Entry 9BF6 (electron microscopy, 4.50 A resolution (low resolution: residue-level contacts below are approximate; hydrogen-bond / salt-bridge calls are withheld)); this record covers chains A and C of the 12 polymer chains in the assembly.

# Chain A
Molecule: Envelope glycoprotein gp41
From: Human immunodeficiency virus 1
UniProt: Q5G5U5 (Q5G5U5_9HIV1); residues 512-664 here correspond to UniProt positions 505-657 (UniProt number = residue number - 7)
Amino-acid sequence (153 residues; row label = number of the first residue in the row):
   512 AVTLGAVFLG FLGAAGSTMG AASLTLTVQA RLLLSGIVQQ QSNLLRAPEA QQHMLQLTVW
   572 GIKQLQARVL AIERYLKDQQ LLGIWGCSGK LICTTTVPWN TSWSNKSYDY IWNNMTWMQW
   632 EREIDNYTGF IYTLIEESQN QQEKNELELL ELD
Disordered / not traced: 512-519, 548-568, 662-664
Disulfide bonds: Cys598-Cys604
Glycans and other covalent adducts: N-acetylglucosamine (NAG) linked to Asn611, Asn616, Asn625, Asn637
Construct notes: conflict Pro559 (Ile552 in Q5G5U5)

# Chain C
Molecule: Envelope glycoprotein gp120
From: Human immunodeficiency virus 1
UniProt: Q5G5U5 (Q5G5U5_9HIV1); the construct lacks a stretch of the UniProt sequence and is renumbered around it, so the offset changes along the chain: 31-135 = UniProt 30-134; 138-184 = UniProt 135-181; 186-309 = UniProt 185-308; 312-321 = UniProt 309-318; 4 more segments
Amino-acid sequence (480 residues; numbered 31 to 513 plus 6 insertion-coded residues; 9 numbers in that range are skipped by the numbering (no residue carries them; nothing is unmodelled there); the number before each row is that of its first residue; a row labelled like 184A-184C holds insertion residues (184A, then the next letters in order); X marks 1 residue of unknown identity (built as UNK)):
    31 AEQLWVTVYY GVPVWREANT TLFCASDAKA YDTEVHNVWA THACVPTDPN PQEVVMGNVT
    91 EDFNMWKNNM VEQMHEDIIS LWCQSLKPCV KLTPLCVTLH CTNVT
   138 ISSTNGSTAN VTMREEMKNC SFNTTTVIRD KIQKEYALFY KLDIVPI
184A-184C EGK
   186 NTNTSYRLIN CNTSVITQAC PKVSFEPIPI HYCAPAGFAI LKCNNKTFNG KGPCRNVSTV
   246 QCTHGIKPVV STQLLLNGSL AEEDIIIRSE NFTNNGKNII VQLKEPVKIN CTRPGNNTRR
   306 SINI
   312 GPGRAFYATG
  321A A
   322 IIGDIRKAHC NISTEQWNNT LTQIVDKLRE QFGNXKTIIF NQSSGGDPEV VMHTFNCGGE
   382 FFYCNSTQLF NST
   399 WFNNGTSTWN STADNITLPC RIKQVINMWQ EVGG
432A-432B CG
   433 AMYAPPIRGQ IDCSSNITGL ILTRDGGSNS SQNETFRPGG GNMKDNWRSE LYKYKVVKIE
   493 PLGIAPTRAK RRVVQRRRRR R
Disordered / not traced: 31, 59-63, 138-148, 184A-184C, 356, 399-411, 458-464, 506-513
Disulfide bonds: Cys54-Cys74, Cys113-Cys432A, Cys119-Cys205, Cys126-Cys196, Cys131-Cys157, Cys218-Cys247, Cys228-Cys239, Cys296-Cys331, Cys378-Cys445, Cys385-Cys418
Glycans and other covalent adducts: N-acetylglucosamine (NAG) linked to Asn49, Asn88, Asn133, Asn156, Asn160, Asn197, Asn230, Asn241, Asn276, Asn295, Asn301, Asn362, Asn386, Asn392, Asn413, Asn448; glycan linked to Asn262, Asn332
Construct notes: conflict Cys113 (Asp112 in Q5G5U5), Ser190 (Gly189 in Q5G5U5), Gly432B (Lys425 in Q5G5U5); insertion (356, 432, 432A); expression tag (509-513)

# Interface between chain A and chain C
Pairs across the interface (83; chain A residue first):
  Leu520(A) with Val84(C)
  Gly521(A) with Val84(C)
  Phe522(A) with Val84(C); Phe223(C); Ala224(C); Thr244(C)
  Leu523(A) with Trp45(C); Met86(C); Ile491(C)
  Gly524(A) with Val84(C)
  Ala526(A) with Pro43(C); Met86(C)
  Gly527(A) with Gly87(C)
  Leu537(A) with Tyr40(C); Gly41(C); Val42(C)
  Gln540(A) with Gly41(C); Ile491(C)
  Leu543(A) with Ala221(C)
  Leu544(A) with Tyr40(C); Ala221(C); Gly222(C)
  Leu545(A) with Ala221(C)
  Thr569(A) with Ala73(C)
  Val570(A) with Ser110(C); Leu111(C); Gln114(C)
  Trp571(A) with Cys54(C); Ala70(C); Leu111(C); Tyr217(C)
  Lys574(A) with Thr51(C); Leu52(C); Gln103(C); Asp107(C)
  Gln575(A) with Phe53(C)
  Gln577(A) with Thr51(C)
  Ala578(A) with Thr51(C); Phe53(C); Pro220(C)
  Leu581(A) with Thr50(C)
  Ala582(A) with Ala221(C)
  Arg585(A) with Gly222(C); Phe223(C); Lys490(C); Ile491(C)
  Tyr586(A) with Tyr40(C)
  Asp589(A) with Pro493(C)
  Gln590(A) with Tyr40(C)
  Leu592(A) with Leu494(C)
  Leu593(A) with Tyr40(C); Leu494(C)
  Trp596(A) with Val38(C)
  Gly597(A) with Arg504(C)
  Leu602(A) with Tyr39(C)
  Ile603(A) with Val38(C); Tyr39(C)
  Cys604(A) with Val36(C); Thr37(C); Val38(C)
  Thr605(A) with Ala501(C); Lys502(C)
  Thr606(A) with Val36(C); Ala501(C); Lys502(C)
  Thr607(A) with Trp35(C)
  Val608(A) with Val36(C)
  Pro609(A) with Leu34(C)
  Trp610(A) with Leu34(C); Val36(C); Pro498(C)
  Tyr619(A) with Pro498(C)
  Trp623(A) with Ala497(C); Pro498(C)
  Trp628(A) with Val42(C)
  Met629(A) with Val44(C); Trp45(C)
  Trp631(A) with Ile496(C)
  Glu632(A) with Leu494(C); Gly495(C)
  Arg633(A) with Arg46(C)
  Gln650(A) with Arg504(C)
  Glu657(A) with Val505(C)
Other interface residues (no listed pair), chain A (57 interface residues in all): Thr536, Ala541, Gly547, Cys598, Lys601, Ile635, Asp636, Ile642, Tyr643, Gln653
Other interface residues (no listed pair), chain C (52 interface residues in all): Asn88, Gln246, Glu492, Thr499, Arg503

# Summary
The interface between chain A and chain C involves 57 residues on one side and 52 on the other. Covalently
linked N-acetylglucosamine: at Asn611(A), Asn616(A), Asn625(A) and Asn637(A). Covalently linked
N-acetylglucosamine: at Asn49(C), Asn88(C), Asn133(C), Asn156(C), Asn160(C) and Asn197(C) and 10 more.
Chain A is Envelope glycoprotein gp41 and chain C is Envelope glycoprotein gp120, both from Human
immunodeficiency virus 1; the structure, Cryo-EM structure of the HIV-1 WITO IDL Env trimer in complex with
PGT122 Fab, was determined by electron microscopy together with 9BER and 9BEW from the same study.
